Entry 5FR2 (X-ray diffraction, 3.35 A resolution); this record covers chains A and B.

== Chain A ==
Protein: Transforming protein rhoa
From: Homo sapiens
Reference sequence: P61586 (RHOA_HUMAN); residues 1-193 here = UniProt positions 1-193
Sequence (195 residues; numbered -1 to 193; the number before each row is that of its first residue; numbers below 1 keep their minus sign (Gly-1 is residue -1)):
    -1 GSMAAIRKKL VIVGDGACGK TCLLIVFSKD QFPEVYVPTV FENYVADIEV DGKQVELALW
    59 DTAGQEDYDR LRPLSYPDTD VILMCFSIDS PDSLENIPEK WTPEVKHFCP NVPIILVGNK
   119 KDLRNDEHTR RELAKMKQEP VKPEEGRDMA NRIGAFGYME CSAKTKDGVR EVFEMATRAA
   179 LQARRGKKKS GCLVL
Disordered / not traced: -1 to 0, 182-185, 192-193
Glycans and other covalent adducts: farnesyl (FAR) linked to Cys190
Construct notes: expression tag (-1 to 0)
Metal / ion sites: Mg2+: Thr19, Thr37 (together with GDP)
Ligand contacts: GDP (guanosine-5'-diphosphate): Asp13, Gly14, Ala15, Cys16, Gly17, Lys18, Thr19, Cys20, Phe30, Pro36, Thr37, Lys118, Asp120, Leu121, Ser160, Ala161, Lys162
Curated features (UniProtKB/Swiss-Prot):
  - region: Ala61 to Asp78 (Switch II region)
  - motif: Tyr34 to Tyr42 (Effector region)
  - binding site (GTP): Gly12 to Thr19, Phe30 to Thr37, Asp59 to Gln63, Asn117 to Asp120, Ser160 to Lys162
  - site: Gly189, Cys190 (Microbial infection: Cleavage)
  - modified residue: Tyr34 (Microbial infection: O-AMP-tyrosine), Thr37 (Microbial infection: O-AMP-threonine), Asn41 (Microbial infection: ADP-ribosylasparagine), Gln63 (5-glutamyl serotonin), Ser188 (Phosphoserine), Cys190 (Cysteine methyl ester)
  - lipidation: Lys185 (Microbial infection: N6-stearoyl lysine), Lys186 (Microbial infection: N6-stearoyl lysine), Lys187 (Microbial infection: N6-stearoyl lysine), Cys190 (S-geranylgeranyl cysteine)
  - glycosylation: Tyr34 (Microbial infection: O-linked (GlcNAc) tyrosine), Thr37 (Microbial infection: O-alpha-linked (GlcNAc) threonine)
  - cross-link: Lys135 (Glycyl lysine isopeptide (Lys-Gly) (interchain with G-Cter in ubiquitin))

== Chain B ==
Protein: Rho GDP-dissociation inhibitor 1
From: Bos taurus
Reference sequence: P19803 (GDIR1_BOVIN); residue numbers follow UniProt; this construct covers 1-204
Sequence (213 residues; each row starts with the number of its first residue; numbers below 1 keep their minus sign (His-8 is residue -8)):
    -8 HMAHHHHHHM AEQEPTAEQL AQIAAENEED EHSVNYKPPA QKSIQEIQEL DKDDESLRKY
    52 KEALLGRVAV SADPNVPNVV VTRLTLVCST APGPLELDLT GDLESFKKQS FVLKEGVEYR
   112 IKISFRVNRE IVSGMKYIQH TYRKGVKIDK TDYMVGSYGP RAEEYEFLTP MEEAPKGMLA
   172 RGSYNIKSRF TDDDRTDHLS WEWNLTIKKE WKD
Disordered / not traced: -8 to 24, 59-60
Modified / non-standard residues: Lys178 (n(6)-acetyllysine; ALY)
Construct notes: expression tag (-8 to 0)
Ligand contacts:
  - beta-D-glucopyranose (BGC): Val67, Pro68, Asn69, Val70, Arg120, Thr187, His189
  - farnesyl (FAR): Leu75, Thr76, Leu77, Leu86, Glu87, Leu88, Phe102, Leu104, Tyr110, Ile112, Gln130, Thr132, Ile177, Trp194, Leu196
Curated features (UniProtKB/Swiss-Prot):
  - region: Asn66 to Pro83 (Hydrophobic)
  - modified residue: Ala2 (N-acetylalanine), Ser34 (Phosphoserine), Lys43 (N6-acetyllysine), Ser47 (Phosphoserine), Ser101 (Phosphoserine), Lys105 (N6-acetyllysine), Ser115 (Phosphoserine), Lys127 (N6-acetyllysine), Lys141 (N6-acetyllysine), Lys178 (N6-acetyllysine)
  - cross-link (Glycyl lysine isopeptide (Lys-Gly)): Lys138 (interchain with G-Cter in SUMO1), Lys141 (interchain with G-Cter in SUMO1)
From the paper describing this entry:
  - post-translational modification sites: Lys43, Lys52, Lys138, Lys141, Lys178
  - contacts within the chain: Leu41-Lys52 (backbone contact), Asn176-Glu193 (hydrogen bond), Tyr133-Lys178, Asn176-Lys178 (hydrogen bond)
  - mutagenesis - K99Q, K99R, K178Q: increased signaling
  - mutagenesis - K52Q, K52R, K178R: decreased signaling

== Interface between chain A and chain B ==
Residue-residue contacts - 57 pairs, chain A then chain B:
  Tyr34(A) - Ser47(B)
  Pro36(A) - Ser47(B)
  Thr37(A) - Asp45(B)  hydrogen bond
  Thr37(A) - Ser47(B)  hydrogen bond (backbone-side chain)
  Val38(A) - Ser47(B)  hydrogen bond (backbone-side chain)
  Val38(A) - Leu48(B)  hydrophobic
  Val38(A) - Tyr51(B)  hydrophobic
  Glu40(A) - Lys50(B)
  Asp59(A) - Tyr51(B)
  Ala61(A) - Tyr51(B)
  Asp65(A) - Lys33(B)
  Tyr66(A) - Ile38(B)  hydrophobic
  Tyr66(A) - Leu41(B)  hydrogen bond (side chain-backbone)
  Tyr66(A) - Asp42(B)  hydrogen bond
  Tyr66(A) - Leu48(B)
  Tyr66(A) - Lys52(B)  hydrogen bond
  Asp67(A) - Pro30(B)
  Arg68(A) - Pro30(B)  hydrogen bond (side chain-backbone)
  Arg68(A) - Ala31(B)  hydrogen bond (side chain-backbone)
  Arg68(A) - Gln32(B)
  Arg68(A) - Lys33(B)
  Arg68(A) - Ser124(B)
  Arg68(A) - Asp185(B)  salt bridge
  Leu69(A) - Ile38(B)  hydrophobic
  Leu69(A) - Tyr51(B)  hydrophobic
  Leu69(A) - Lys52(B)
  Leu69(A) - Leu55(B)
  Leu69(A) - Leu56(B)  hydrophobic
  Arg70(A) - Tyr51(B)
  Pro71(A) - Ser148(B)
  Leu72(A) - Leu55(B)
  Leu72(A) - Leu56(B)  hydrophobic
  Leu72(A) - Ile122(B)  hydrophobic
  Leu72(A) - Ser148(B)
  Leu72(A) - Tyr149(B)
  Leu72(A) - Gly150(B)
  Ser73(A) - Leu55(B)
  Pro75(A) - Tyr149(B)
  Pro101(A) - Val25(B)
  Pro101(A) - Tyr27(B)
  Glu102(A) - Tyr27(B)
  His105(A) - Tyr27(B)
  His105(A) - Met145(B)
  His105(A) - Asp184(B)  salt bridge
  Phe106(A) - Tyr27(B)
  Phe106(A) - Gly125(B)
  Phe106(A) - Met145(B)
  Phe106(A) - Ser148(B)
  Phe106(A) - Asp184(B)
  Lys187(A) - Glu164(B)
  Ser188(A) - Glu163(B)
  Ser188(A) - Glu164(B)  hydrogen bond (backbone-backbone)
  Gly189(A) - Thr142(B)
  Gly189(A) - Glu163(B)
  Cys190(A) - Thr132(B)
  Cys190(A) - Asp140(B)  hydrogen bond
  Cys190(A) - Pro166(B)
Other interface residues (no listed pair), chain A (29 interface residues in all): Trp58, Thr60, Pro108, Leu191
Other interface residues (no listed pair), chain B (35 interface residues in all): Asn26, Tyr110, Ile139
From the paper, about this interface:
  - interface residues, chain B: Lys52(B)

== Summary ==
Chain A and chain B form an interface of 29 and 35 residues respectively; the contacts include 10 hydrogen
bonds and 2 salt bridges. Polar contacts include Arg68(A)-Asp185(B), His105(A)-Asp184(B) and
Thr37(A)-Asp45(B). Chain A binds GDP. From the paper: K99Q, K99R and K178Q of chain B increase signaling; the
interface residue Lys52(B); 6 substitutions were tested in all.
Here chain A is Transforming protein rhoa (Homo sapiens) and chain B is Rho GDP-dissociation inhibitor 1 (Bos
taurus). Entry 5FR2 (Farnesylated RhoA-GDP in complex with RhoGDI-alpha, lysine acetylated at K178) was
determined by X-ray diffraction.
